Entry 5YPW (X-ray diffraction, 2.30 A resolution); this record covers chains A and B.

# Chain A (and B)
Molecule: Acetolactate synthase isozyme 1 small subunit
Organism: Escherichia coli O157:H7
Notes: EC 2.2.1.6; chain B of this document is another copy of the same molecule, construct and numbering; everything in this record applies to it too
UniProtKB: P0ADG0 (ILVN_ECO57); residues 3-98 here correspond to UniProt positions 1-96 (UniProt number = residue number - 2)
Chain sequence (98 residues; each row starts with the number of its first residue):
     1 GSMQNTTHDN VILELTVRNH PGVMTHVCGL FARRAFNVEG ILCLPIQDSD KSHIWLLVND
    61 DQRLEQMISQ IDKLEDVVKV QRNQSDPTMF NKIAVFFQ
Disordered / not traced: 1-8
Construct notes: expression tag (1-2)
Ligand contacts:
  - valine (VAL), molecule 1: Val17, Arg18, Asn19, His20, Pro21, Gly22, Val23, Met24, Thr25, Cys43, Ser52
  - valine (VAL), molecule 2: Phe36, Asn37, Val38, Ile41
Reported in the primary citation:
  - binding site for valine: Asn19, Gly22, Val23, Met24, Thr25, Phe36, Asn37, Val38
  - conformationally variable residues (side-chain flip): Met24

# How chain A and chain B interact
Residue-residue contacts - 53 pairs, chain A then chain B:
  Asn19(A) with Asn37(B), hydrogen bond; Val38(B); Glu39(B), hydrogen bond
  His20(A) with Asn37(B)
  Pro21(A) with Ala35(B); Asn37(B)
  Gly22(A) with Ala32(B)
  Met24(A) with Cys28(B), hydrophobic; Ile41(B), hydrophobic
  Thr25(A) with Thr25(B); Cys28(B), hydrogen bond (side chain-backbone); Gly29(B), hydrogen bond (side chain-backbone); Ala32(B)
  Cys28(A) with Met24(B), hydrophobic; Thr25(B), hydrogen bond (backbone-side chain)
  Gly29(A) with Thr25(B)
  Ala32(A) with Gly22(B); Thr25(B)
  Ala35(A) with Pro21(B)
  Phe36(A) with Pro21(B)
  Asn37(A) with Asn19(B), hydrogen bond; His20(B); Pro21(B)
  Val38(A) with Asn19(B)
  Glu39(A) with Asn19(B), hydrogen bond; Pro45(B)
  Gly40(A) with Cys43(B)
  Ile41(A) with Met24(B), hydrophobic; Leu42(B); Cys43(B), hydrogen bond (backbone-backbone)
  Leu42(A) with Ile41(B); Ile93(B), hydrophobic
  Cys43(A) with Gly40(B); Ile41(B), hydrogen bond (backbone-backbone)
  Leu44(A) with Phe90(B), hydrophobic; Ala94(B), hydrophobic; Phe97(B)
  Pro45(A) with Glu39(B)
  His53(A) with Gln98(B)
  Trp55(A) with Phe97(B); Gln98(B)
  Asp86(A) with Phe97(B)
  Met89(A) with Phe97(B), hydrophobic
  Phe90(A) with Leu44(B), hydrophobic
  Ile93(A) with Leu42(B), hydrophobic; Phe97(B), hydrophobic
  Ala94(A) with Leu44(B), hydrophobic
  Phe97(A) with Trp55(B); Met89(B), hydrophobic; Ile93(B), hydrophobic
  Gln98(A) with Leu44(B); Pro45(B), hydrogen bond (side chain-backbone); Ile46(B)
Interface residues without a listed pair, chain A (30 interface residues in all): Lys92
Interface residues without a listed pair, chain B (28 interface residues in all): Phe36

# In short
30 residues of chain A and 28 residues of chain B are in contact; the contacts include 10 hydrogen bonds.
Polar contacts include Asn19(A)-Asn37(B), Asn19(A)-Glu39(B) and Thr25(A)-Cys28(B). Ligands of chain A: valine.
The paper reports a binding site for valine at Asn19(A), Gly22(A) and Val23(A) among others; conformational
variability at Met24(A).
Both chains are Acetolactate synthase isozyme 1 small subunit (Escherichia coli O157:H7). Entry 5YPW (Crystal
structure of IlvN.Val-1b) was determined by X-ray diffraction (same publication as 5YPP, 5YPY and 5YUM).
